Entry 6RDV (electron microscopy, 3.10 A resolution); this record covers chains R and S of the 20 polymer chains in the assembly.

# Chain R
Name: Mitochondrial ATP synthase subunit delta
From: Polytomella sp. Pringsheim 198.80
UniProt: D7P7X6 (D7P7X6_9CHLO); numbering as in UniProt (aligned over 1-199)
Chain sequence (199 residues; each row starts with the number of its first residue):
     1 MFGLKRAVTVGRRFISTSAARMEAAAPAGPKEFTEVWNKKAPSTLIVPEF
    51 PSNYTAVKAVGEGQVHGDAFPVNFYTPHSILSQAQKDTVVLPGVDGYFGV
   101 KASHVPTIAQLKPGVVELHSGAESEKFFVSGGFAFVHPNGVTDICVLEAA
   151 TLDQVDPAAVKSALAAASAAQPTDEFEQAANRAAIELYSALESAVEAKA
Unresolved in the structure: 1-22

# Chain S
Name: ATP synthase gamma chain, mitochondrial
From: Polytomella sp. Pringsheim 198.80
UniProt: Q4LDE7 (Q4LDE7_9CHLO); residues 1-317 here = UniProt positions 1-317
Chain sequence (317 residues; row label = number of the first residue in the row):
     1 MALRKAVLSLGLSQGVAAEAVLGSGMFNAVQHESVRYASNQAVKQRIRAI
    51 KNIGKITKAMKMVAASKMKNAQIAVEQSRGLVDPFVRLFGDFPAVNSNKS
   101 VVVAVTSDKGLCGGLNSNITKYTRATLATTESEGKDVVVVSIGDKGRSQL
   151 TRIESQRYQLAIADTYKVRVTFGQASLIVEELIKHNPQSYQILFNKFRSA
   201 ISFKPTVATILSPDLLEKQLEDVTGNSLDAYDIEASHERSDVLRDLTEFH
   251 LGVTLYNAMLENNCSEHASRMSAMENSTKSAGEMLGKLTLDYNRKRQATI
   301 TTELIEIIAGASALMDE
Unresolved in the structure: 1-38, 316-317

# Interface between chain R and chain S
Residue-residue contacts (106; chain R residue first):
  Glu-23(R) / Gln-219(S)
  Glu-23(R) / Asp-222(S)
  Glu-23(R) / Thr-224(S)
  Glu-23(R) / Gly-225(S)  hydrogen bond (side chain-backbone)
  Ala-24(R) / Asp-222(S)
  Ala-26(R) / Ala-94(S)
  Ala-26(R) / Val-95(S)  hydrophobic
  Ala-26(R) / Asn-96(S)
  Ala-26(R) / Leu-220(S)
  Ala-28(R) / Phe-92(S)  hydrophobic
  Ala-28(R) / Pro-93(S)
  Ala-28(R) / Ala-94(S)
  Gly-29(R) / Asp-91(S)
  Gly-29(R) / Pro-93(S)
  Pro-30(R) / Asp-91(S)
  Glu-32(R) / Ala-94(S)
  Phe-33(R) / Pro-93(S)  hydrophobic
  Phe-33(R) / Ala-94(S)  hydrophobic
  Phe-33(R) / Thr-126(S)
  Phe-33(R) / Thr-130(S)
  Val-36(R) / Thr-129(S)
  Trp-37(R) / Tyr-122(S)  hydrophobic
  Trp-37(R) / Ala-125(S)  hydrogen bond (side chain-backbone)
  Trp-37(R) / Thr-129(S)  hydrogen bond
  Lys-40(R) / Ala-128(S)  hydrogen bond (side chain-backbone)
  Lys-40(R) / Thr-129(S)
  Leu-45(R) / Lys-121(S)
  Leu-45(R) / Tyr-122(S)  hydrophobic
  Leu-45(R) / Ala-125(S)  hydrophobic
  Ile-46(R) / Tyr-122(S)  hydrogen bond (backbone-side chain)
  Pro-48(R) / Tyr-122(S)  hydrophobic
  Pro-48(R) / Pro-205(S)
  Pro-48(R) / Val-207(S)  hydrophobic
  Glu-49(R) / Lys-204(S)
  Glu-49(R) / Pro-205(S)  hydrogen bond (backbone-backbone)
  Glu-49(R) / Thr-206(S)
  Glu-49(R) / Val-207(S)  hydrogen bond (backbone-backbone)
  Phe-50(R) / Asp-91(S)
  Phe-50(R) / Pro-93(S)  hydrophobic
  Phe-50(R) / Thr-206(S)
  Phe-50(R) / Val-207(S)
  Pro-51(R) / Val-86(S)
  Pro-51(R) / Asp-91(S)
  Pro-51(R) / Thr-206(S)
  Pro-51(R) / Val-207(S)
  Pro-51(R) / Ala-208(S)  hydrophobic
  Ser-52(R) / Val-86(S)
  Ser-52(R) / Asp-91(S)
  Tyr-54(R) / Lys-196(S)
  Tyr-54(R) / Arg-198(S)
  Tyr-54(R) / Thr-206(S)
  Thr-55(R) / Asp-83(S)
  Val-57(R) / Arg-87(S)
  Ala-59(R) / Arg-87(S)
  Ala-59(R) / Tyr-231(S)
  Asn-73(R) / Arg-87(S)  hydrogen bond
  Tyr-75(R) / Gly-80(S)
  Tyr-75(R) / Leu-81(S)  hydrophobic
  Tyr-75(R) / Pro-84(S)
  Thr-76(R) / Leu-81(S)
  Pro-77(R) / Gln-77(S)
  Pro-77(R) / Ser-78(S)  hydrogen bond (backbone-side chain)
  Pro-77(R) / Leu-81(S)
  Pro-77(R) / Phe-172(S)  hydrophobic
  Pro-77(R) / Tyr-256(S)
  His-78(R) / Gln-77(S)
  Ser-79(R) / Gln-77(S)
  Ile-80(R) / Gln-77(S)  hydrogen bond (backbone-side chain)
  Gly-93(R) / Glu-234(S)
  Val-94(R) / Glu-234(S)
  Val-94(R) / Ala-235(S)
  Val-94(R) / Ser-236(S)
  Asp-95(R) / Glu-234(S)
  Phe-98(R) / Glu-234(S)
  Val-105(R) / Asp-232(S)
  Pro-106(R) / Ala-230(S)
  Pro-106(R) / Tyr-231(S)
  Pro-106(R) / Asp-232(S)  hydrogen bond (backbone-backbone)
  Thr-107(R) / Asp-232(S)  hydrogen bond (side chain-backbone)
  Ile-108(R) / Tyr-231(S)  hydrophobic
  Ile-108(R) / Asp-232(S)  hydrogen bond (backbone-backbone)
  Ile-108(R) / Ile-233(S)
  Ile-108(R) / Glu-234(S)  hydrogen bond (backbone-backbone)
  Ala-109(R) / Glu-234(S)
  Gln-110(R) / Glu-234(S)
  Gln-110(R) / Ala-235(S)
  Gln-110(R) / Ser-236(S)
  Phe-133(R) / Val-242(S)  hydrophobic
  Phe-133(R) / Asp-245(S)
  Phe-133(R) / Leu-246(S)  hydrophobic
  Phe-135(R) / Pro-84(S)  hydrophobic
  Phe-135(R) / Leu-88(S)  hydrophobic
  Phe-135(R) / Leu-246(S)  hydrophobic
  Val-136(R) / Tyr-231(S)
  His-137(R) / Pro-84(S)
  His-137(R) / Arg-87(S)
  His-137(R) / Leu-88(S)
  His-137(R) / Tyr-231(S)
  Pro-138(R) / Tyr-231(S)
  Asp-143(R) / Pro-84(S)
  Asp-143(R) / Arg-87(S)  salt bridge
  Cys-145(R) / Leu-81(S)  hydrophobic
  Cys-145(R) / Pro-84(S)  hydrophobic
  Cys-145(R) / Phe-249(S)
  Leu-147(R) / Phe-172(S)  hydrophobic
  Leu-147(R) / Phe-249(S)  hydrophobic
Other interface residues (no listed pair), chain R (51 interface residues in all): Ala-41, Val-47, Lys-58, Val-146
Other interface residues (no listed pair), chain S (52 interface residues in all): Glu-76, Phe-85, Asn-118, Glu-131, Val-223

# Summary
51 residues of chain R face 52 of chain S across their interface, with 14 hydrogen bonds and 1 salt bridge.
Among the polar pairs are Asp-143(R)/Arg-87(S), Glu-23(R)/Gly-225(S) and Trp-37(R)/Ala-125(S).
Chain R is Mitochondrial ATP synthase subunit delta and chain S is ATP synthase gamma chain, mitochondrial,
both from Polytomella sp. Pringsheim 198.80; the structure, Cryo-EM structure of Polytomella F-ATP synthase,
Rotary substate 1E, focussed refinement of F1 head and rotor, was determined by electron microscopy (same
publication as 6RD4, 6RD5, 6RD6, 6RD7, 6RD8, 6RD9 and 46 further entries).
